Entry 8DIT (electron microscopy, 5.10 A resolution (low resolution: residue-level contacts below are approximate; hydrogen-bond / salt-bridge calls are withheld)); this record covers chains B and C of the 3 polymer chains in the assembly.

[Chain B]
Protein: Vacuolar protein sorting-associated protein 16
Organism: Chaetomium thermophilum
Sequence (834 residues; each row starts with the number of its first residue):
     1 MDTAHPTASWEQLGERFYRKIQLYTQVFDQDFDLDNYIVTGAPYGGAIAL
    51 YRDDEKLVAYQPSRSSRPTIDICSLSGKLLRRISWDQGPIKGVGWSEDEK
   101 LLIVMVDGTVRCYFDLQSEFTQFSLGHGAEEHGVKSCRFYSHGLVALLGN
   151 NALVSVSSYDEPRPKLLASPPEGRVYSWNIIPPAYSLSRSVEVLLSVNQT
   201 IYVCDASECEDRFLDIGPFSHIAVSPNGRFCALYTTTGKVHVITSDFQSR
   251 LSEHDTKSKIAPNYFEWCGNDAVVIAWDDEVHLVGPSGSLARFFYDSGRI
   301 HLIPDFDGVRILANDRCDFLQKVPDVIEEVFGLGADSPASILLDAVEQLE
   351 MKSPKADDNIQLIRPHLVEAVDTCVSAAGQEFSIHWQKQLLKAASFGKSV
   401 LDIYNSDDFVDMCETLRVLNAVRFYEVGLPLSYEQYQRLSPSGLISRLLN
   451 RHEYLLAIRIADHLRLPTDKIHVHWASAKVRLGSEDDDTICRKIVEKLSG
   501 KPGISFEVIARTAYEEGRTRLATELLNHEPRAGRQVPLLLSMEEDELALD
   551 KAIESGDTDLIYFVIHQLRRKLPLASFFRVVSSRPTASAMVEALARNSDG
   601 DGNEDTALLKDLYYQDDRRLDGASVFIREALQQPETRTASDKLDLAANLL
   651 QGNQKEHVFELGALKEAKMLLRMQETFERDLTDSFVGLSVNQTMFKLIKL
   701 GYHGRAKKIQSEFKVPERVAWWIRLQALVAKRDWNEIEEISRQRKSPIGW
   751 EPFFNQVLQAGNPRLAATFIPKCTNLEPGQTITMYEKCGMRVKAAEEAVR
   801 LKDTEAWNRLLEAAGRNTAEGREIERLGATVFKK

[Chain C]
Protein: Vacuolar protein sorting-associated protein 18
Organism: Chaetomium thermophilum
Sequence (968 residues; row label = number of the first residue in the row):
     1 MALDLSSGFAAADAIANLQLADATLPIFEVLPVQLQFSVAADFVAGQAAN
    51 NVLVIALSNGRILRIDLNKPEDIDDIDLPKKPSEVGVIRRMFLDPTASHL
   101 IICTSLGENYYLHSQSRQPRPLARLRGVVIESIAWSPALPTQSTREILIG
   151 AADGNIYEAYIETSTEFYRREDKYLKLVQKLPDGPITGLWADSLPGHKDT
   201 RRVLVATSSRLFHWVGKIGRGHDSGGGASIYDKLFEAEQPTVHALSGASA
   251 AAMSMLVVSPDAEQPSPRFREDEVPERAFAWLSSHGVYHGKLLLKGPLSE
   301 LGAKVFAEAKLLPRAQLANPEGASRRQLSTEYVDAVALTQWHIVSLVAGR
   351 VVIANRLTGSIIYDQTILNPGQKAVGLCVDQQKSTFWLFTPQEIFEIVPR
   401 DEDRDIWKIMLQLQQFDAALQYAHTPAEKDAVAIASGDHLVSKGQFLEAA
   451 AVYGKSSKPFEEVALTFIDNEQPDALRKYLLTKLGTYKKSAVMQRVMIAT
   501 WLIEVFMAKLNSLDDTIITGAELSETLNPNQTKEQLEAVRAEFQDFINKH
   551 KGDLDRKTVYDVIGSHGREEELLYYANAINDYNYVLSYWVQRERWTEALK
   601 VLKKQTDPEVFYRYSSVLMTHAATELVEILMRQSNLNPRNLIPAMLEYDR
   651 NYKGPLAQNQAVRYLLYVVNQLGSTDSAVHNTLVSIYASHPSKDESALLE
   701 YLESQGEEPNYDPDFALRLCIQHRRVLSCAHIYTSMGQYGAAVDLALAHD
   751 EVELASIIADRPISNPQLRKKLWLKVAKKVISQQSDGIKTAIDFLRRCDL
   801 LKIEDLIPFFPDFVVIDDFKEEICAALEDYSRNIDALRREMDEASQTAAN
   851 IKVDIAALDKRYAIVEPGEKCYACGLPLLSRQFFVFPCQHAFHSDCLARR
   901 VLEQAPPAKARRIKECQVQISKGLVNGEKREAMIAELDALIASACDYAIR
   951 RINEPFIKDDDDKDEWAL
Unresolved in the structure: 737-968

[How chain B and chain C interact]
Pairs across the interface (13; chain B residue first):
  Asn405(B) with Ala730(C); Thr734(C)
  Asp407(B) with Cys729(C); Ala730(C); Tyr733(C)
  Asp408(B) with Ala730(C)
  Val410(B) with Val726(C)
  Asp411(B) with Val726(C); Leu727(C)
  Leu464(B) with Leu727(C)
  Arg465(B) with Arg725(C); Val726(C); Leu727(C)

[Overview]
Chain B and chain C each contribute 7 residues to their interface.
Here chain B is Vacuolar protein sorting-associated protein 16 and chain C is Vacuolar protein
sorting-associated protein 18, both from Chaetomium thermophilum. Entry 8DIT (Cryo-EM structure of a HOPS core
complex containing Vps33, Vps16, and Vps18) was determined by electron microscopy.
